PDB entry 4JGY | X-ray diffraction, 3.00 A resolution | chains A and C of the 3 polymer chains in the assembly

# Chain A
Molecule: Polyprotein, capsid protein VP1
Organism: Human coxsackievirus A16
UniProt: I3W9E1 (I3W9E1_9ENTO); residues 1-297 here correspond to UniProt positions 566-862 (UniProt number = residue number + 565)
Chain sequence (297 residues; each row starts with the number of its first residue):
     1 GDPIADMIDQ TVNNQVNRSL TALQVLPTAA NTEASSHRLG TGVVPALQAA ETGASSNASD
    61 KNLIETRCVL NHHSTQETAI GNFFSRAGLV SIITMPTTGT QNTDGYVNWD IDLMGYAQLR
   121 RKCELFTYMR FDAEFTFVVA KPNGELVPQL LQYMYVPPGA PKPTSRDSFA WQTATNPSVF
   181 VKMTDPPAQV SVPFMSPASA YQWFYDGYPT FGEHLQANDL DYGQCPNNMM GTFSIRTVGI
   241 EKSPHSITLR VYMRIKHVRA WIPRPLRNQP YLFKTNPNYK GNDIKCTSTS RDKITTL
Disordered / not traced: 1-61, 211-218
From the paper describing this entry:
  - conformationally variable residues (order/disorder transition): N62 to H72

# Chain C
Molecule: Polyprotein, capsid protein VP3
Organism: Human coxsackievirus A16
UniProt: I3W9E1 (I3W9E1_9ENTO); residues 1-242 here correspond to UniProt positions 324-565 (UniProt number = residue number + 323)
Chain sequence (242 residues; numbered 1 to 242; the number before each row is that of its first residue):
     1 GIPTELKPGT NQFLTTDDGV SAPILPGFHP TPPIHIPGEV HNLLEICRVE TILEVNNLKT
    61 NETTPMQRLC FPVSVQSKTG ELCAAFRADP GRDGPWQSTI LGQLCRYYTQ WSGSLEVTFM
   121 FAGSFMATGK MLIAYTPPGG NVPADRITAM LGTHVIWDFG LQSSVTLVVP WISNTHYRAH
   181 ARAGYFDYYT TGIITIWYQT NYVVPIGAPT TAYIVALAAA QDNFTMKLCK DTEDIEQTAN
   241 IQ
Disordered / not traced: 180-184, 237-242

# Interface between chain A and chain C
Residue-residue contacts (154; chain A residue first):
  N62(A) - R92(C)
  N62(A) - Y185(C)
  N62(A) - D187(C)
  L63(A) - R87(C)
  L63(A) - R92(C)
  L63(A) - D187(C)
  L63(A) - Y189(C)  hydrophobic
  I64(A) - F186(C)  hydrophobic
  I64(A) - D187(C)  hydrogen bond (backbone-backbone)
  I64(A) - Y188(C)
  I64(A) - Y189(C)  hydrogen bond (backbone-backbone)
  E65(A) - G139(C)  hydrogen bond (side chain-backbone)
  E65(A) - Y189(C)
  E65(A) - T191(C)  hydrogen bond (side chain-backbone)
  T66(A) - Y188(C)
  T66(A) - T190(C)
  R67(A) - Y188(C)
  C68(A) - S173(C)
  C68(A) - T190(C)
  V69(A) - S112(C)
  V69(A) - W171(C)  hydrogen bond (backbone-side chain)
  V69(A) - S173(C)  hydrogen bond (backbone-side chain)
  V69(A) - T175(C)
  N71(A) - S112(C)  hydrogen bond (backbone-side chain)
  H72(A) - T225(C)
  H73(A) - Q110(C)  hydrogen bond
  H73(A) - S112(C)
  H73(A) - T225(C)  hydrogen bond (backbone-side chain)
  H73(A) - K227(C)
  S74(A) - M226(C)
  T75(A) - N42(C)  hydrogen bond (backbone-side chain)
  T75(A) - T225(C)
  E77(A) - Y108(C)  hydrogen bond (backbone-side chain)
  E77(A) - M226(C)
  E77(A) - K227(C)
  E77(A) - L228(C)  hydrogen bond (side chain-backbone)
  T78(A) - N42(C)  hydrogen bond
  T78(A) - L43(C)  hydrogen bond (backbone-backbone)
  T78(A) - L44(C)
  T78(A) - Y108(C)
  T78(A) - M226(C)
  A79(A) - H41(C)
  A79(A) - N42(C)
  I80(A) - V40(C)  hydrophobic
  I80(A) - H41(C)  hydrogen bond (backbone-backbone)
  I80(A) - N42(C)
  F83(A) - L43(C)  hydrophobic
  F83(A) - Y107(C)  hydrophobic
  F83(A) - Y108(C)
  R86(A) - T15(C)
  R86(A) - T16(C)
  R86(A) - C229(C)
  A87(A) - T15(C)  hydrogen bond (backbone-backbone)
  A117(A) - I235(C)
  Q118(A) - Y107(C)
  Q118(A) - D231(C)
  Q118(A) - T232(C)
  Q118(A) - I235(C)
  R121(A) - Q103(C)  hydrogen bond
  R121(A) - Y107(C)
  R121(A) - D234(C)  salt bridge
  R121(A) - I235(C)
  K122(A) - Y107(C)
  K122(A) - D231(C)  salt bridge
  L125(A) - L43(C)  hydrophobic
  F126(A) - V40(C)  hydrophobic
  Y128(A) - I36(C)  hydrophobic
  R130(A) - T31(C)  hydrogen bond (side chain-backbone)
  R130(A) - P32(C)
  R130(A) - P33(C)
  E134(A) - G19(C)
  E134(A) - S21(C)  hydrogen bond
  T136(A) - F13(C)
  V138(A) - F13(C)  hydrophobic
  Y155(A) - I24(C)  hydrophobic
  P177(A) - I24(C)
  P177(A) - L25(C)  hydrophobic
  P186(A) - N11(C)
  P187(A) - F13(C)  hydrophobic
  Q189(A) - S21(C)  hydrogen bond
  V190(A) - S21(C)
  V190(A) - A22(C)
  V190(A) - I24(C)  hydrophobic
  S191(A) - S21(C)  hydrogen bond
  S191(A) - A22(C)  hydrogen bond (backbone-backbone)
  S191(A) - P23(C)
  S191(A) - I24(C)  hydrogen bond (backbone-backbone)
  P193(A) - F28(C)  hydrophobic
  F194(A) - F28(C)
  F194(A) - P30(C)
  F194(A) - T31(C)
  M195(A) - L25(C)  hydrophobic
  M195(A) - F28(C)  hydrophobic
  S196(A) - T31(C)  hydrogen bond (backbone-side chain)
  P197(A) - T31(C)
  A198(A) - T31(C)
  S199(A) - P32(C)  hydrogen bond (side chain-backbone)
  S199(A) - P33(C)
  S199(A) - I34(C)  hydrogen bond (side chain-backbone)
  Y252(A) - F13(C)  hydrophobic
  R254(A) - D17(C)  hydrogen bond (side chain-backbone)
  R254(A) - D18(C)  salt bridge
  R254(A) - G19(C)  hydrogen bond (side chain-backbone)
  R259(A) - E39(C)  salt bridge
  A260(A) - E39(C)
  A260(A) - V40(C)  hydrogen bond (backbone-backbone)
  W261(A) - I36(C)  hydrogen bond (side chain-backbone)
  W261(A) - G38(C)
  W261(A) - E39(C)
  I262(A) - P37(C)
  I262(A) - G38(C)  hydrogen bond (backbone-backbone)
  P263(A) - V40(C)
  P263(A) - I46(C)  hydrophobic
  L266(A) - Q103(C)
  C286(A) - E62(C)
  C286(A) - R68(C)
  T287(A) - E54(C)
  T287(A) - Q97(C)
  T287(A) - S98(C)
  S288(A) - E54(C)  hydrogen bond
  S288(A) - N57(C)
  S288(A) - R68(C)  hydrogen bond (backbone-side chain)
  S288(A) - G94(C)
  S288(A) - Q97(C)
  T289(A) - N57(C)  hydrogen bond (backbone-side chain)
  T289(A) - R68(C)
  T289(A) - D93(C)
  T289(A) - G94(C)
  T289(A) - Q97(C)  hydrogen bond (backbone-side chain)
  S290(A) - N57(C)
  S290(A) - L58(C)
  S290(A) - K59(C)
  S290(A) - E62(C)  hydrogen bond
  S290(A) - R68(C)  hydrogen bond
  R291(A) - V55(C)  hydrogen bond (side chain-backbone)
  R291(A) - N57(C)  hydrogen bond
  R291(A) - L58(C)
  R291(A) - K59(C)  hydrogen bond (backbone-backbone)
  R291(A) - A85(C)  hydrogen bond (side chain-backbone)
  D292(A) - L58(C)
  D292(A) - K59(C)  salt bridge
  K293(A) - L58(C)
  I294(A) - V55(C)
  I294(A) - N56(C)
  I294(A) - L58(C)
  I294(A) - F71(C)  hydrophobic
  I294(A) - C83(C)
  I294(A) - A84(C)
  I294(A) - A85(C)  hydrogen bond (backbone-backbone)
  T295(A) - L82(C)
  T295(A) - C83(C)
  L297(A) - A85(C)  hydrophobic
  L297(A) - R87(C)  hydrogen bond (backbone-side chain)
  L297(A) - I193(C)  hydrophobic
Interface residues without a listed pair, chain A (70 interface residues in all): L70, N82, V192, A200, K256, K285
Interface residues without a listed pair, chain C (83 interface residues in all): V20, P65, F86, I100, L104, W111, P138, N174, N223, E236

# Summary
70 residues of chain A face 83 of chain C across their interface; the contacts include 43 hydrogen bonds and 5
salt bridges. Polar pairs include R121(A)-D234(C), K122(A)-D231(C) and R254(A)-D18(C). The paper reports
conformational variability at N62(A).
Chain A is Polyprotein, capsid protein VP1 and chain C is Polyprotein, capsid protein VP3, both from Human
coxsackievirus A16; the structure, Crystal structure of human coxsackievirus A16 uncoating intermediate (space
group P4232), was determined by X-ray diffraction (same publication as 4JGZ).
